4HD7 - chain A; structure by X-ray diffraction, 2.10 A resolution.

Chain A:
Molecule: Tyrosinase
From: Bacillus megaterium
Notes: EC 1.14.18.1
Reference sequence: B2ZB02 (B2ZB02_BACME); numbering as in UniProt (aligned over 1-297)
Chain sequence (303 residues; each row starts with the number of its first residue):
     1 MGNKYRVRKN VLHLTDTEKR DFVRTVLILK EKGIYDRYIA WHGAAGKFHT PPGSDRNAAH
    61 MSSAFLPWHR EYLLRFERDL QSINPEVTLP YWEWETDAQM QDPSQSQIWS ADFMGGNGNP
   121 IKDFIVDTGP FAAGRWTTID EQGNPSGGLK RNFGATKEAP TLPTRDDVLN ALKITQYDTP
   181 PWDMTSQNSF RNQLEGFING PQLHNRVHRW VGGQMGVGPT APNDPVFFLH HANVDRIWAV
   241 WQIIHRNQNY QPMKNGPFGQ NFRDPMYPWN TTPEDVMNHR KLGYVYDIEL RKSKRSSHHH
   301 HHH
Not modelled in the structure: 1-3, 290-303
Sequence notes: engineered mutation Gly2 (Ser in B2ZB02), Gly218 (Val in B2ZB02); expression tag (298-303)
Bound ions: Cu ion site 1: His42, His60, His69; Cu ion site 2: His204, His208, His231
Reported in the primary citation:
  - mutagenesis - V218G (7.8-fold): increased catalytic activity on L-tyrosine
  - mutagenesis - V218G (1.7-fold): increased catalytic activity on L-Dopa
  - Cu ion coordination: His60
  - conformationally variable residues (side-chain flip): His60

Overview:
The Cu ion site 1 is built by His42, His60 and His69. The Cu ion site 2 is built by His204, His208 and His231.
From the paper: V218G increases catalytic activity on L-tyrosine; Cu ion coordination by His60.
Chain A is Tyrosinase (Bacillus megaterium); the structure, Crystal Structure of Tyrosinase from Bacillus
megaterium V218G mutant soaked in CuSO4, was determined by X-ray diffraction together with 4HD4 and 4HD6 from
the same study.
